PDB entry 3ZLW | X-ray diffraction, 2.12 A resolution | chain A

[Chain A]
Protein: Dual specificity mitogen-activated protein kinase kinase 1 mapk/erk kinase 1, mek 1, MEK1
Organism: Homo sapiens
Notes: EC 2.7.12.2
UniProtKB: Q02750 (MP2K1_HUMAN); residue numbers follow UniProt; this construct covers 37-383
Chain sequence (348 residues; numbered 36 to 383; the number before each row is that of its first residue):
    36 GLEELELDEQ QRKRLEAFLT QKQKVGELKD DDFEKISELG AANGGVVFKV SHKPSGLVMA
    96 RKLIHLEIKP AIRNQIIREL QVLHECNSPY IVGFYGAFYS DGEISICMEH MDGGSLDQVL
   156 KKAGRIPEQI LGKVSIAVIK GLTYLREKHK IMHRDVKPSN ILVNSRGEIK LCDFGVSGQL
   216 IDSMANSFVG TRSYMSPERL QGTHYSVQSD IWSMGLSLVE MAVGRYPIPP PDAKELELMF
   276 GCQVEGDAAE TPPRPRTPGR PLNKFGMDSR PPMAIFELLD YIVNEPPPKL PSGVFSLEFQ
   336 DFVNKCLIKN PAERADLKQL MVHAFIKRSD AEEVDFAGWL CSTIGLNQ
Disordered / not traced: 36-38, 221-223, 278-306, 383
Differences from the reference sequence: expression tag (36); conflict A77 (Gly in Q02750); engineered mutation N298 (Ser in Q02750), K299 (Ser in Q02750), F300 (Tyr in Q02750)
Small-molecule neighbours: MT8 ((1R)-1-hydroxy-1-methyl-2,3,6,7-tetrahydro-1H,5H-pyrido[3,2,1-ij]quinolin-5-one): L74, A76, A77, V82, A95, M143, E144, H145, M146, G149, S150, Q153, S194, N195, L197, C207, D208

[Overview]
Bound to chain A: compound MT8.
Chain A is Dual specificity mitogen-activated protein kinase kinase 1 mapk/erk kinase 1, mek 1, MEK1 (Homo
sapiens); the structure, Crystal structure of MEK1 in complex with fragment 3, was determined by X-ray
diffraction, deposited together with 3ZLS, 3ZLX, 3ZLY and 3ZM4.
